Entry 4WEY (X-ray diffraction, 1.55 A resolution); this record covers chains A and B.

[Chain A (and B)]
Molecule: Thiol:disulfide interchange protein
Organism: Escherichia coli BL21(DE3)
Notes: EC 1.8.4.2; chain B of this document is another copy of the same molecule, construct and numbering; everything in this record applies to it too
UniProt: C5WBA2 (C5WBA2_ECOBD); residues 1-189 here correspond to UniProt positions 20-208 (UniProt number = residue number + 19)
Sequence (189 residues; each row starts with the number of its first residue):
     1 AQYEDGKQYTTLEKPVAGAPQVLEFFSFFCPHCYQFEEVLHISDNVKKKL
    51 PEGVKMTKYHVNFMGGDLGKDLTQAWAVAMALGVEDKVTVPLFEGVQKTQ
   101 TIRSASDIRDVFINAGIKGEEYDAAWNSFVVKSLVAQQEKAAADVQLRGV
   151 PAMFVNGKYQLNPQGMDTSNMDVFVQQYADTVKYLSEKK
Unresolved in the structure: 189
Disulfides: Cys30-Cys33
Residues lining bound ligands: EG6 (N-({4-methyl-2-[4-(trifluoromethyl)phenyl]-1,3-thiazol-5-yl}carbonyl)-L-serine): His32, Phe36, Leu40, Val150, Pro151, Pro163, Gln164, Asp167, Thr168, Asn170, Met171, Phe174

[Interface between chain A and chain B]
Residue-residue contacts (32):
  His32(A) - Met64(B)  hydrogen bond (side chain-backbone)
  Tyr34(A) - Pro31(B)
  Gln35(A) - Phe29(B)  hydrogen bond (side chain-backbone)
  Glu38(A) - Gln100(B)  hydrogen bond (backbone-side chain)
  Val39(A) - Val96(B)
  Val39(A) - Gln100(B)
  Val39(A) - Arg103(B)  hydrogen bond (backbone-side chain)
  His41(A) - Gln100(B)  hydrogen bond
  Gln97(A) - His32(B)
  Lys98(A) - Pro31(B)
  Lys98(A) - His32(B)  hydrogen bond (backbone-side chain)
  Lys98(A) - Tyr34(B)
  Lys98(A) - Gln35(B)
  Thr99(A) - Gln35(B)
  Gln100(A) - His32(B)  hydrogen bond
  Thr101(A) - Met171(B)
  Arg103(A) - Thr168(B)  hydrogen bond
  Thr168(A) - Gly65(B)
  Thr168(A) - Gly66(B)
  Thr168(A) - Asp67(B)  hydrogen bond (side chain-backbone)
  Thr168(A) - Leu68(B)  hydrogen bond (backbone-backbone)
  Ser169(A) - Asp67(B)
  Ser169(A) - Leu68(B)
  Ser169(A) - Arg103(B)
  Ser169(A) - Ser104(B)
  Asn170(A) - Arg103(B)
  Asn170(A) - Ser104(B)
  Met171(A) - Phe29(B)  hydrophobic
  Met171(A) - Leu68(B)  hydrophobic
  Met171(A) - Ile102(B)
  Met171(A) - Arg103(B)  hydrogen bond (backbone-backbone)
  Asp172(A) - Arg103(B)  salt bridge
Other interface residues (no listed pair), chain A (18 interface residues in all): Glu94
Other interface residues (no listed pair), chain B (20 interface residues in all): Asp71, Gln97, Lys98

[In short]
Chain A and chain B form an interface of 18 and 20 residues respectively, with 11 hydrogen bonds and 1 salt
bridge. Polar contacts include Asp172(A)-Arg103(B), His32(A)-Met64(B) and Gln35(A)-Phe29(B). Bound to chain A:
compound EG6.
Chain A and chain B are both Thiol:disulfide interchange protein (Escherichia coli BL21(DE3)); the structure,
Crystal structure of E.Coli DsbA in complex with compound 17, was determined by X-ray diffraction, deposited
together with 4WET, 4WF4 and 4WF5.
